Entry 9AWX (X-ray diffraction, 1.81 A resolution); this record covers chains A and B.

Chain A (and B):
Molecule: H9 Immunoglobulin Light Chain
From: Homo sapiens
Notes: chain B of this document is another copy of the same molecule, construct and numbering; everything in this record applies to it too
Sequence (216 residues; numbered 1 to 216; the number before each row is that of its first residue):
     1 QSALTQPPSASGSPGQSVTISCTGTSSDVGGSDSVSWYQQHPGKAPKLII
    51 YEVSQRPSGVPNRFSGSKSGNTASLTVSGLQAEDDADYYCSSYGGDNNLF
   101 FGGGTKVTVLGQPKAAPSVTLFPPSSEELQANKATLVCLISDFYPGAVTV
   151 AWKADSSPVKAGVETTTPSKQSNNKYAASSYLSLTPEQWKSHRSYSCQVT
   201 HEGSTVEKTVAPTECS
Disordered / not traced: 216 (chain B: 1, 216)
Cystine bridges: C22-C90, C138-C197
Ligand contacts: A1AHP (N-{1-[(4R)-imidazo[1,5-a]pyrazin-8-yl]azetidin-3-yl}-N'-(2-{6-methyl-4-[(3R)-3-methyl-3-phenylpyrrolidin-1-yl]-2-oxopyridin-1(2H)-yl}ethyl)urea): S2, A3, L4, T5, Y38, Q40, P46, Y89, F101, G102, G103

Chain A / chain B interface:
Cross-chain cystine bridges: C215(A)-C215(B)
Residue-residue contacts (58; chain A residue first):
  Y38(A) with L99(B), hydrophobic
  Q40(A) with Q40(B), hydrogen bond; Y89(B)
  G43(A) with Y89(B)
  K44(A) with Y89(B)
  A45(A) with Y89(B), hydrophobic; G102(B)
  P46(A) with F101(B)
  L48(A) with N97(B); F101(B)
  Y51(A) with N97(B)
  E52(A) with N97(B)
  Y89(A) with A45(B); P46(B)
  Y93(A) with Y93(B)
  S118(A) with K133(B), hydrogen bond
  T120(A) with S125(B); E128(B)
  L121(A) with S125(B)
  F122(A) with F122(B), hydrophobic; P123(B); E128(B); T135(B); V137(B), hydrophobic
  P123(A) with F122(B)
  S125(A) with T120(B); L121(B), hydrogen bond (side chain-backbone)
  E127(A) with K208(B), salt bridge
  E128(A) with T120(B); F122(B)
  T135(A) with F122(B)
  V137(A) with F122(B), hydrophobic; L139(B), hydrophobic
  L139(A) with T135(B); Y181(B), hydrophobic
  S141(A) with Y181(B)
  E164(A) with Q171(B), hydrogen bond; S172(B), hydrogen bond
  T165(A) with Q171(B), hydrogen bond (backbone-side chain)
  T166(A) with S169(B); Q171(B); A177(B)
  T167(A) with S169(B), hydrogen bond (backbone-side chain)
  S169(A) with T166(B); T167(B), hydrogen bond (side chain-backbone)
  Q171(A) with E164(B), hydrogen bond; T165(B), hydrogen bond (side chain-backbone); T166(B); Y181(B)
  S172(A) with E164(B), hydrogen bond
  A177(A) with Y181(B)
  S179(A) with S179(B), hydrogen bond
  Y181(A) with L139(B), hydrophobic; S141(B); Q171(B); A177(B)
  K208(A) with E127(B), salt bridge
  C215(A) with C215(B), disulfide
Other interface residues (no listed pair), chain A (42 interface residues in all): K47, L99, G103, P124, K133, N173, A178
Other interface residues (no listed pair), chain B (40 interface residues in all): K44, G103, S118, P124, A178, T209, E214

Summary:
Chain A and chain B form an interface of 42 and 40 residues respectively, with 1 disulfide bond, 12 hydrogen
bonds and 2 salt bridges. Polar pairs include E127(A)-K208(B), Q40(A)-Q40(B) and S118(A)-K133(B). Bound to
chain A: compound A1AHP.
Chain A and chain B are both H9 Immunoglobulin Light Chain (Homo sapiens); the structure, Structure of
full-length amyloidogenic immunoglobulin light chain H9 in complex with
1-(1-(imidazo[1,5-a]pyrazin-8-yl)azetidin-3-yl)-3-(2-(6-methyl-4-(3-methyl-3-phenylpyrrolidin-1-yl)-2-oxopyridin-1(2H)-yl)ethyl)urea,
was determined by X-ray diffraction together with 9AWY, 9AX1, 9AX2 and 9AX3 from the same study.
